8TER - chains A and B of the 20 polymer chains in the assembly; structure by electron microscopy, 2.59 A resolution.

# Chain A (and B)
Protein: TRK-fused gene protein Low Complexity Domain P285L mutant
Organism: Purpureocillium lilacinum
Notes: engineered mutation(s): P285L; chain B of this document is another copy of the same molecule, construct and numbering; everything in this record applies to it too
UniProt: chimeric construct of A0A2U3DNX3, Q92734: residues -5 to 230 from A0A2U3DNX3 (A0A2U3DNX3_PURLI) positions 1-236 (UniProt number = residue number + 6); residues 237-327 from Q92734 positions 237-327 (same numbers)
Amino-acid sequence (358 residues; row label = number of the first residue in the row; numbers below 1 keep their minus sign (Met-30 is residue -30)):
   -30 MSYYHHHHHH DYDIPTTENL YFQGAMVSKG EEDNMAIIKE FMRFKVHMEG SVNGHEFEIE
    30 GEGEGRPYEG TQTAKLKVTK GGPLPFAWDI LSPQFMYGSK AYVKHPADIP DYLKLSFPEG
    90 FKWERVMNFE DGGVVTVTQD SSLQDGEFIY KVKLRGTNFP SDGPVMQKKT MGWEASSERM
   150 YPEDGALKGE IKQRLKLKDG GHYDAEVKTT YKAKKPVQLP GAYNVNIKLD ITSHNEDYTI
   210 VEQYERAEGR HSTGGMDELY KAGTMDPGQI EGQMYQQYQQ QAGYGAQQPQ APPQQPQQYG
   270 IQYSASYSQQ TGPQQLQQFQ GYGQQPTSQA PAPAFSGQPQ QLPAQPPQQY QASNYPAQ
Not modelled in the structure: -30 to 264, 300-327
Construct notes: initiating methionine (-30); expression tag (-29 to -6); linker (231-236); variant Leu285 (Pro in Q92734)
From the paper describing this entry:
  - contacts within the chain: Gln267-Gln287, Ile270-Leu285 (hydrophobic contact), Gln286-Gln294 (hydrogen bond)
  - conformationally variable residues (side-chain flip): Ile270

# How chain A and chain B interact
Pairs across the interface (11):
  Gly281(A) - Gln284(B)
  Pro282(A) - Gln283(B)
  Pro282(A) - Gln284(B)
  Gln284(A) - Thr280(B)  hydrogen bond (side chain-backbone)
  Gln284(A) - Gly281(B)
  Gln284(A) - Pro282(B)
  Thr296(A) - Gln278(B)
  Thr296(A) - Thr280(B)
  Ser297(A) - Gln278(B)  hydrogen bond (backbone-side chain)
  Gln298(A) - Tyr276(B)
  Gln298(A) - Gln278(B)
Interface residues without a listed pair, chain B (8 interface residues in all): Ser277
The authors on this interface:
  - interface residues, chain A: Pro282(A), Thr296(A)

# Overview
The interface between chain A and chain B involves 6 residues on one side and 8 on the other; the contacts
include 2 hydrogen bonds. Polar contacts include Gln284(A)-Thr280(B) and Ser297(A)-Gln278(B). The paper
reports interface residues Pro282(A) and Thr296(A); conformational variability at Ile270(A).
Chain A and chain B are both TRK-fused gene protein Low Complexity Domain P285L mutant (Purpureocillium
lilacinum); the structure, Tropomyosin-receptor kinase fused gene protein (TRK-fused gene protein; TFG) Low
Complexity Domain (residues 237-327) P285L mutant ..., was determined by electron microscopy, deposited
together with 8TEQ.
